Entry 4XI5 (X-ray diffraction, 3.90 A resolution); this record covers chains C and D of the 4 polymer chains in the assembly.

# Chain C
Molecule: Fab-94 light chain
From: Homo sapiens
Notes: antibody fragment or engineered binder
Sequence (214 residues; numbered 1 to 214; the number before each row is that of its first residue):
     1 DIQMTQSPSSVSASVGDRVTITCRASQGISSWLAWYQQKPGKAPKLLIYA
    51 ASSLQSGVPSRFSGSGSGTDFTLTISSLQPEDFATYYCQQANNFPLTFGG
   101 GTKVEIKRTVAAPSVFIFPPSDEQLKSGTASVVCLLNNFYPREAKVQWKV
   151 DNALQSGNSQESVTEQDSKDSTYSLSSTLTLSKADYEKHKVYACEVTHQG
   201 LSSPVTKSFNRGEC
Not modelled in the structure: 186-190, 212-214
Disulfide bonds: Cys23-Cys88, Cys134-Cys194

# Chain D
Molecule: Fab-94 heavy chain
From: Homo sapiens
Notes: antibody fragment or engineered binder
Sequence (283 residues; row label = number of the first residue in the row; numbers below 1 keep their minus sign (Met-18 is residue -18)):
   -18 MEFGLSWVFLVAILEGVHCEVQLVESGGGVVQPGRSLRLSCGASGFTFNT
    32 YAMHWVRQAPGKGVEWVAVVSDGGGNRYYAASVKGRFTISRDNSKNTLFL
    82 QLNTLRPEDTAVYYCARSRGNHYYYGMDVWGRGTTVTVSSASTKGPSVFP
   132 LAPSSKSTSGGTAALGCLVKDYFPEPVTVSWNSGALTSGVHTFPAVLQSS
   182 GLYSLSSVVTVPSSSLGTQTYICNVNHKPSNTKVDKRVEPKSCDKGSENL
   232 YFQGSWSHPQFEKGGGSGGGSGGGSWSHPQFEK
Not modelled in the structure: -18 to 0, 135-144, 194-200, 226-264
Disulfide bonds: Cys22-Cys96, Cys148-Cys204
Covalent attachments: covalent link Cys148-Cys204

# How chain C and chain D interact
Contacting residue pairs (62):
  Asp1(C) - Ala62(D)
  Trp32(C) - Tyr105(D)
  Tyr36(C) - Gly107(D)
  Tyr36(C) - Met108(D)  hydrogen bond (side chain-backbone)
  Tyr36(C) - Trp111(D)  hydrophobic
  Gln38(C) - Gln39(D)  hydrogen bond
  Lys42(C) - Tyr95(D)
  Ala43(C) - Tyr95(D)  hydrophobic
  Ala43(C) - Gly112(D)
  Ala43(C) - Arg113(D)
  Pro44(C) - Tyr95(D)
  Pro44(C) - Trp111(D)
  Leu46(C) - Met108(D)
  Leu46(C) - Asp109(D)
  Tyr49(C) - Arg100(D)
  Tyr49(C) - Tyr105(D)
  Tyr49(C) - Tyr106(D)
  Gln55(C) - Arg100(D)  hydrogen bond
  Tyr87(C) - Lys43(D)
  Tyr87(C) - Gly44(D)
  Tyr87(C) - Val45(D)  hydrophobic
  Gln89(C) - Met108(D)
  Ala91(C) - Tyr104(D)
  Ala91(C) - Tyr105(D)
  Phe94(C) - Trp47(D)  hydrophobic
  Phe94(C) - Val50(D)  hydrophobic
  Phe94(C) - Tyr59(D)  hydrophobic
  Phe94(C) - Tyr104(D)  hydrophobic
  Pro95(C) - Trp47(D)
  Leu96(C) - Trp47(D)  hydrophobic
  Phe98(C) - Val45(D)
  Phe98(C) - Glu46(D)
  Phe98(C) - Trp47(D)
  Ile117(C) - Ala133(D)
  Phe118(C) - Leu132(D)  hydrophobic
  Phe118(C) - Ala133(D)
  Phe118(C) - Ala145(D)
  Glu123(C) - Pro131(D)
  Gln124(C) - Phe130(D)
  Gln124(C) - Lys151(D)
  Thr129(C) - Lys151(D)
  Ser131(C) - Phe130(D)
  Ser131(C) - Leu149(D)
  Ser131(C) - Lys151(D)
  Val133(C) - Leu149(D)  hydrophobic
  Leu135(C) - Phe174(D)  hydrophobic
  Leu135(C) - Val189(D)  hydrophobic
  Asn137(C) - Thr191(D)
  Gln160(C) - Val177(D)
  Gln160(C) - Gln179(D)  hydrogen bond
  Gln160(C) - Ser185(D)  hydrogen bond
  Glu161(C) - Val177(D)
  Ser162(C) - Phe174(D)
  Ser162(C) - Pro175(D)  hydrogen bond (side chain-backbone)
  Ser162(C) - Val177(D)
  Thr164(C) - His172(D)
  Thr164(C) - Thr173(D)
  Thr164(C) - Phe174(D)
  Asp167(C) - His172(D)  salt bridge
  Ser174(C) - His172(D)
  Ser174(C) - Phe174(D)
  Thr180(C) - Gln179(D)
Also at the interface, not in a pair above, chain C (47 interface residues in all): Ala34, Lys45, Ser56, Asn92, Thr97, Phe116, Pro119, Pro120, Asn138, Val163, Glu165, Thr172, Leu175, Ser176
Also at the interface, not in a pair above, chain D (40 interface residues in all): Val37, Ala61, Gly170, Lys217

# Overview
Chain C and chain D form an interface of 47 and 40 residues respectively, with 6 hydrogen bonds and 1 salt
bridge. Among the polar pairs are Asp167(C)-His172(D), Tyr36(C)-Met108(D) and Gln38(C)-Gln39(D).
Here chain C is Fab-94 light chain and chain D is Fab-94 heavy chain, both from Homo sapiens. Entry 4XI5 (gHgL
of varicella-zoster virus in complex with human neutralizing antibodies) was determined by X-ray diffraction,
deposited together with 4XHJ.
